PDB entry 6R2W | X-ray diffraction, 1.25 A resolution | chains H and T of the 3 polymer chains in the assembly

[Chain H]
Molecule: Coagulation factor VII
Organism: Homo sapiens
Notes: EC 3.4.21.21
UniProt: P08709 (FA7_HUMAN); aligned to UniProt positions 213-461 over residues 16-264 (the alignment contains insertions or deletions, so no single offset holds)
Amino-acid sequence (249 residues; row label = number of the first residue in the row):
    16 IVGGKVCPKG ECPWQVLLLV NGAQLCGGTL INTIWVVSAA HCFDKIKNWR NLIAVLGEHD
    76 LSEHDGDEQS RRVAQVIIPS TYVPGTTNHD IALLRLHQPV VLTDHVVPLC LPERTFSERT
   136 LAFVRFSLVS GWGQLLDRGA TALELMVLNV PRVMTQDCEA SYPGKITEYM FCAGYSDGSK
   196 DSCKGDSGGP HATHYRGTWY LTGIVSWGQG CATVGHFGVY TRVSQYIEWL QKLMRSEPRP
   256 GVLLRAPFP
Cystine bridges: C22-C27, C41-C57, C173-C187, C198-C226
Covalent attachments: compound 0Z7 linked to H56, S202
Differences from the reference sequence: conflict V168 (Leu365 in P08709); engineered mutation E174 (Lys376 in P08709), A175 (Val377 in P08709), S176 (Gly378 in P08709), Y177 (Asp379 in P08709), P178 (Ser380 in P08709), G179 (Pro381 in P08709), K180 (Asn382 in P08709)
Ion coordination: Ca2+: E73, D75, E78, E83
Ligand contacts:
  - 0Z7 (N-acetyl-D-phenylalanyl-N-[(2S,3S)-6-carbamimidamido-1-chloro-2-hydroxyhexan-3-yl]-L-phenylalaninamide): C41, D59, Y97, G100, T101, T102, D105, D196, S197, C198, K199, G200, D201, V220, S221, W222, G223, Q224, G225, C226, G233, V234
  - tetramethylammonium ion (TMA), molecule 1: I68, S85, R87
  - tetramethylammonium ion (TMA), molecule 2: L76, S77, E78, H79
  - tetramethylammonium ion (TMA), molecule 3: H79, E83, S85
  - tetramethylammonium ion (TMA), molecule 4: F141, N164, Y190
UniProt features mapped onto this chain:
  - active site (Charge relay system): H56, D105
  - binding site (substrate): D201

[Chain T]
Molecule: Tissue factor
Organism: Homo sapiens
UniProt: P13726 (TF_HUMAN); residues 1-210 here correspond to UniProt positions 33-242 (UniProt number = residue number + 32)
Amino-acid sequence (210 residues; numbered 1 to 210; the number before each row is that of its first residue):
     1 SGTTNTVAAY NLTWKSTNFK TILEWEPKPV NQVYTVQIST KSGDWKSKCF YTTDTECDLT
    61 DEIVKDVKQT YLARVFSYPA GNVESTGSAG EPLYENSPEF TPYLETNLGQ PTIQSFEQVG
   121 TKVNVTVEDE RTLVRRNNTF LSLRDVFGKD LIYTLYYWKS SSSGKKTAKT NTNEFLIDVD
   181 KGENYCFSVQ AVIPSRTVNR KSTDSPVECM
Cystine bridges: C49-C57, C186-C209
Ligand contacts:
  - tetramethylammonium ion (TMA), molecule 1: T35, Q37, S47, F76, Y78, P92
  - tetramethylammonium ion (TMA), molecule 2: K68, Y103, V146, F147, G148, K149, D150
  - tetramethylammonium ion (TMA), molecule 3: Q110, P111, T112, P206
  - tetramethylammonium ion (TMA), molecule 4: Q114, S115, T126
  - tetramethylammonium ion (TMA), molecule 5: T172, E174, F175, L176
UniProt features mapped onto this chain:
  - motif (WKS motif): W14 to S16, W45 to S47, W158 to S160
  - glycosylation (N-linked (GlcNAc...) asparagine): N124, N137

[Chain H / chain T interface]
Pairs across the interface (30):
  R129(H) with S88(T)
  R134(H) with E84(T), salt bridge
  F138(H) with Q37(T); D44(T); W45(T), hydrogen bond (backbone-backbone); R74(T)
  V139(H) with D44(T)
  R140(H) with S39(T), hydrogen bond; T40(T), hydrogen bond (side chain-backbone); K41(T); S42(T); G43(T), hydrogen bond (side chain-backbone); D44(T), hydrogen bond (backbone-side chain); W45(T)
  F141(H) with S42(T)
  M169(H) with R74(T); F76(T), hydrophobic; E91(T); Y94(T)
  T170(H) with E91(T), hydrogen bond (backbone-side chain)
  Q171(H) with L93(T); Y94(T), hydrogen bond (side chain-backbone)
  D172(H) with Y94(T), hydrogen bond; N96(T), hydrogen bond
  E183(H) with S88(T); A89(T)
  R237(H) with A89(T), hydrogen bond (side chain-backbone); E91(T), salt bridge
  Q240(H) with S88(T), hydrogen bond (side chain-backbone); A89(T)
Other interface residues (no listed pair), chain H (15 interface residues in all): E133, R167
Other interface residues (no listed pair), chain T (20 interface residues in all): L72, G90, P92

[Overview]
The interface between chain H and chain T involves 15 residues on one side and 20 on the other, with 11
hydrogen bonds and 2 salt bridges. Polar contacts include R134(H)-E84(T), R237(H)-E91(T) and R140(H)-S39(T).
Bound to chain H: 4 copies of tetramethylammonium ion.
Here chain H is Coagulation factor VII and chain T is Tissue factor, both from Homo sapiens. Entry 6R2W
(Crystal structure of the super-active FVIIa variant VYT in complex with tissue factor) was determined by
X-ray diffraction.
